Entry 6WQ2 (electron microscopy, 4.00 A resolution); this record covers chains 1 and p of the 36 polymer chains in the assembly.

[Chain 1]
Molecule: A-DNA
Organism: Sulfolobus islandicus filamentous virus
Sequence (225 nucleotides; row label = number of the first residue in the row):
     7 ATATATATAT ATATATATAT ATATATATAT ATATATATAT ATATATATAT ATATATATAT
    67 ATATATATAT ATATATATAT ATATATATAT ATATATATAT ATATATATAT ATATATATAT
   127 ATATATATAT ATATATATAT ATATATATAT ATATATATAT ATATATATAT ATATATATAT
   187 ATATATATAT ATATATATAT ATATATATAT ATATATATAT ATATA

[Chain p]
Molecule: Structural protein MCP1
Organism: Sulfolobus islandicus filamentous virus
Reference sequence: Q914J4 (Y036_SIFVH); residues 1-204 here = UniProt positions 1-204
Sequence (204 residues; each row starts with the number of its first residue):
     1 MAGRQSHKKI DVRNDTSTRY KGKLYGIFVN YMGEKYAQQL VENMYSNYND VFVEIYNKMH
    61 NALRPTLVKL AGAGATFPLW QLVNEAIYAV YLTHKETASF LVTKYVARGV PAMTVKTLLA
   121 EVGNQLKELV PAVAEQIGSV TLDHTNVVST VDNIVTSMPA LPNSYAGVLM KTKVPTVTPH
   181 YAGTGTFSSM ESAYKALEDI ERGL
Not modelled in the structure: 1-2

[How chain 1 and chain p interact]
Residue-residue contacts - 31 pairs, chain 1 then chain p:
  DA181(1) with Pro162(p), phosphate contact; Ser164(p), hydrogen bond to the phosphate
  DT182(1) with Lys95(p), salt bridge to the phosphate; Pro162(p), phosphate contact; Asn163(p), phosphate contact
  DT188(1) with Ile27(p), phosphate contact
  DA189(1) with Tyr20(p), sugar contact; Leu24(p), sugar contact; Ile27(p), phosphate contact
  DT190(1) with Thr16(p), phosphate contact; Arg19(p), salt bridge to the phosphate; Tyr48(p), sugar contact
  DA191(1) with Ile10(p), sugar contact; Asp11(p), phosphate contact; Val12(p), phosphate contact; Arg13(p), salt bridge to the phosphate; Thr16(p), phosphate contact; Arg19(p), salt bridge to the phosphate
  DT192(1) with Ile10(p), base contact; Asp11(p), phosphate contact; Asn57(p), phosphate contact; His60(p), salt bridge to the phosphate; Arg64(p), phosphate contact; Phe77(p), base contact; Trp80(p), phosphate contact
  DA193(1) with Ile10(p), phosphate contact; Arg64(p), salt bridge to the phosphate; Gly74(p), sugar contact; Trp80(p), phosphate contact
  DT194(1) with Gly74(p), sugar contact
  DT196(1) with Arg4(p), phosphate contact
Interface residues without a listed pair, chain 1 (12 interface residues in all): DA197, DT198
Interface residues without a listed pair, chain p (26 interface residues in all): Gly3, Gln5, Lys23, Phe52, Leu161

[In short]
Chain 1 and chain p form an interface of 12 and 26 residues respectively, with 1 hydrogen bond and 6 salt
bridges. Among the polar pairs are DA181(1)-Ser164(p), DT182(1)-Lys95(p) and DT190(1)-Arg19(p).
Chain 1 is A-DNA and chain p is Structural protein MCP1, both from Sulfolobus islandicus filamentous virus;
the structure, Cryo-EM of the S. islandicus filamentous virus, SIFV, was determined by electron microscopy
(same publication as 6WQ0).
